7KE2 - chains B and A; structure by X-ray diffraction, 2.59 A resolution.

[Chain B (and A)]
Molecule: Ketol-acid reductoisomerase (NADP(+))
Organism: Staphylococcus aureus
Notes: EC 1.1.1.86; chain A of this document is another copy of the same molecule, construct and numbering; everything in this record applies to it too
Reference sequence: A0A145BYP4 (A0A145BYP4_STAAU); residue numbers follow UniProt; this construct covers 1-334
Chain sequence (340 residues; row label = number of the first residue in the row):
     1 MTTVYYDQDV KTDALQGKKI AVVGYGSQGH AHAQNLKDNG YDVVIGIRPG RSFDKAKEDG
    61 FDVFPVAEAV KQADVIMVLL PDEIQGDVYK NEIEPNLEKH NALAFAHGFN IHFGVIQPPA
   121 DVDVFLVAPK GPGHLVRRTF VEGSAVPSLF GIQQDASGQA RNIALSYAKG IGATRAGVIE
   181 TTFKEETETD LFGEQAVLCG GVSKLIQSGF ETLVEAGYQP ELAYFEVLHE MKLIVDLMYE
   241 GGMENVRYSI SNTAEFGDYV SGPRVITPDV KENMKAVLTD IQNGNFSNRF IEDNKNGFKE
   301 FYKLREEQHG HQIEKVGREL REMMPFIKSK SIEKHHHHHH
Unresolved in the structure: 1, 133-143, 326-340 (chain A: 1, 134-143, 325-340)
Differences from the reference sequence: expression tag (335-340)

[Chain B / chain A interface]
Contacting residue pairs - 217 pairs, chain B then chain A:
  Thr2(B) - Glu221(A)
  Tyr6(B) - Met323(A)
  Tyr6(B) - Met324(A)
  Asp82(B) - Thr253(A)  hydrogen bond
  Glu83(B) - Asn252(A)  hydrogen bond
  Lys130(B) - Glu226(A)  salt bridge
  Lys130(B) - Glu230(A)
  Leu149(B) - Leu222(A)  hydrophobic
  Glu180(B) - Gln219(A)
  Thr181(B) - Leu222(A)
  Glu185(B) - Tyr218(A)
  Glu185(B) - Gln219(A)  hydrogen bond (side chain-backbone)
  Glu185(B) - Leu222(A)
  Glu188(B) - Tyr218(A)  hydrogen bond
  Thr189(B) - Tyr218(A)
  Thr189(B) - Glu226(A)
  Asp190(B) - Glu226(A)
  Phe192(B) - Gly209(A)
  Phe192(B) - Thr212(A)
  Phe192(B) - Leu213(A)  hydrophobic
  Gly193(B) - Glu226(A)
  Glu194(B) - Ala254(A)
  Gln195(B) - Gly257(A)
  Gln195(B) - Ser261(A)  hydrogen bond
  Ala196(B) - Leu205(A)
  Ala196(B) - Val265(A)
  Val197(B) - Leu205(A)
  Val197(B) - Val227(A)
  Leu198(B) - Glu226(A)
  Leu198(B) - Glu230(A)
  Leu198(B) - Met231(A)  hydrophobic
  Leu198(B) - Ile234(A)
  Cys199(B) - Ile250(A)  hydrophobic
  Cys199(B) - Asp258(A)
  Gly200(B) - Asp258(A)
  Gly200(B) - Gly262(A)
  Gly201(B) - Ile266(A)
  Val202(B) - Leu205(A)  hydrophobic
  Val202(B) - Met231(A)  hydrophobic
  Ser203(B) - Arg247(A)  hydrogen bond
  Ser203(B) - Asp258(A)  hydrogen bond
  Lys204(B) - Gly262(A)
  Lys204(B) - Pro263(A)
  Lys204(B) - Ile266(A)
  Leu205(B) - Val197(A)  hydrophobic
  Leu205(B) - Val202(A)  hydrophobic
  Leu205(B) - Ile266(A)
  Leu205(B) - Met274(A)
  Ile206(B) - Val197(A)  hydrophobic
  Ile206(B) - Met238(A)  hydrophobic
  Gln207(B) - Met243(A)
  Ser208(B) - Ile266(A)
  Ser208(B) - Met274(A)
  Gly209(B) - Phe192(A)
  Gly209(B) - Met274(A)  hydrogen bond (backbone-side chain)
  Glu211(B) - Lys271(A)  salt bridge
  Thr212(B) - Phe192(A)
  Thr212(B) - Lys271(A)
  Thr212(B) - Met274(A)
  Thr212(B) - Lys275(A)
  Thr212(B) - Leu278(A)
  Leu213(B) - Phe192(A)  hydrophobic
  Glu215(B) - Lys271(A)  salt bridge
  Ala216(B) - Leu278(A)  hydrophobic
  Tyr218(B) - Lys184(A)
  Tyr218(B) - Glu185(A)
  Tyr218(B) - Glu188(A)  hydrogen bond
  Tyr218(B) - Thr189(A)
  Tyr218(B) - Gln282(A)  hydrogen bond
  Gln219(B) - Glu180(A)  hydrogen bond (side chain-backbone)
  Gln219(B) - Thr181(A)
  Gln219(B) - Glu185(A)  hydrogen bond (backbone-side chain)
  Glu221(B) - Thr2(A)  hydrogen bond
  Leu222(B) - Leu149(A)  hydrophobic
  Leu222(B) - Thr181(A)
  Leu222(B) - Glu185(A)
  Phe225(B) - Val146(A)  hydrophobic
  Phe225(B) - Pro147(A)
  Glu226(B) - Lys130(A)  salt bridge
  Glu226(B) - Thr189(A)
  Glu226(B) - Asp190(A)
  Glu226(B) - Gly193(A)
  Glu226(B) - Leu198(A)
  Val227(B) - Val197(A)
  Val227(B) - Leu198(A)
  Leu228(B) - Met238(A)  hydrophobic
  Leu228(B) - Met243(A)  hydrophobic
  His229(B) - Val146(A)
  His229(B) - Tyr239(A)
  Glu230(B) - Lys130(A)
  Glu230(B) - Gly131(A)
  Glu230(B) - Leu198(A)
  Met231(B) - Val197(A)  hydrophobic
  Met231(B) - Leu198(A)
  Met231(B) - Val202(A)  hydrophobic
  Lys232(B) - Lys232(A)
  Lys232(B) - Val235(A)
  Lys232(B) - Asp236(A)  salt bridge
  Lys232(B) - Tyr239(A)
  Val235(B) - Met231(A)  hydrophobic
  Val235(B) - Lys232(A)
  Val235(B) - Val235(A)  hydrophobic
  Asp236(B) - Lys232(A)  salt bridge
  Asp236(B) - Asp236(A)
  Met238(B) - Ile206(A)  hydrophobic
  Met238(B) - Leu228(A)  hydrophobic
  Tyr239(B) - His229(A)
  Tyr239(B) - Lys232(A)
  Glu240(B) - Arg321(A)
  Gly241(B) - Arg321(A)
  Gly242(B) - Tyr224(A)
  Gly242(B) - Arg321(A)
  Met243(B) - Ser203(A)
  Met243(B) - Gln207(A)
  Met243(B) - Leu228(A)  hydrophobic
  Met243(B) - Glu314(A)
  Glu244(B) - His309(A)
  Glu244(B) - Glu314(A)
  Glu244(B) - Arg321(A)  salt bridge
  Arg247(B) - Ser203(A)
  Arg247(B) - Gln308(A)  hydrogen bond
  Ile250(B) - Cys199(A)  hydrophobic
  Asn252(B) - Glu83(A)  hydrogen bond
  Asn252(B) - Phe290(A)
  Asn252(B) - Phe301(A)
  Asn252(B) - Arg305(A)  hydrogen bond
  Thr253(B) - Asp82(A)  hydrogen bond
  Thr253(B) - Phe286(A)
  Thr253(B) - Phe290(A)
  Ala254(B) - Glu194(A)
  Glu255(B) - Phe301(A)
  Glu255(B) - Arg305(A)  salt bridge
  Phe256(B) - Phe286(A)  hydrophobic
  Phe256(B) - Phe290(A)  hydrophobic
  Phe256(B) - Asp293(A)
  Phe256(B) - Phe301(A)  hydrophobic
  Gly257(B) - Gln195(A)
  Gly257(B) - Phe286(A)
  Asp258(B) - Cys199(A)
  Asp258(B) - Gly200(A)  hydrogen bond (side chain-backbone)
  Asp258(B) - Ser203(A)  hydrogen bond
  Tyr259(B) - Phe301(A)  hydrophobic
  Tyr259(B) - Leu304(A)  hydrophobic
  Tyr259(B) - Arg305(A)
  Tyr259(B) - Gln308(A)
  Val260(B) - Phe286(A)  hydrophobic
  Val260(B) - Arg289(A)
  Ser261(B) - Gln195(A)  hydrogen bond
  Gly262(B) - Gly200(A)
  Arg264(B) - Asn273(A)  hydrogen bond (backbone-side chain)
  Arg264(B) - Ala276(A)
  Arg264(B) - Val277(A)
  Arg264(B) - Asp280(A)  salt bridge
  Val265(B) - Ala196(A)  hydrophobic
  Val265(B) - Val270(A)
  Val265(B) - Asn273(A)  hydrogen bond (backbone-side chain)
  Val265(B) - Met274(A)  hydrophobic
  Ile266(B) - Gly201(A)
  Ile266(B) - Lys204(A)
  Ile266(B) - Ser208(A)
  Thr267(B) - Asn273(A)
  Val270(B) - Val265(A)
  Val270(B) - Val270(A)  hydrophobic
  Lys271(B) - Glu211(A)  salt bridge
  Lys271(B) - Thr212(A)
  Lys271(B) - Glu215(A)  salt bridge
  Asn273(B) - Arg264(A)  hydrogen bond (side chain-backbone)
  Asn273(B) - Val265(A)
  Asn273(B) - Thr267(A)
  Met274(B) - Leu205(A)
  Met274(B) - Ser208(A)
  Met274(B) - Gly209(A)
  Met274(B) - Thr212(A)
  Lys275(B) - Thr212(A)
  Lys275(B) - Ala216(A)
  Ala276(B) - Arg264(A)
  Val277(B) - Ser261(A)
  Val277(B) - Val265(A)  hydrophobic
  Leu278(B) - Thr212(A)
  Leu278(B) - Ala216(A)  hydrophobic
  Leu278(B) - Tyr218(A)
  Asp280(B) - Arg264(A)  salt bridge
  Gln282(B) - Tyr218(A)
  Phe286(B) - Thr253(A)
  Phe286(B) - Phe256(A)  hydrophobic
  Phe286(B) - Gly257(A)
  Phe290(B) - Asn252(A)
  Phe290(B) - Thr253(A)
  Phe290(B) - Phe256(A)  hydrophobic
  Asp293(B) - Phe256(A)
  Phe301(B) - Asn252(A)
  Phe301(B) - Glu255(A)
  Phe301(B) - Phe256(A)  hydrophobic
  Phe301(B) - Tyr259(A)  hydrophobic
  Leu304(B) - Tyr259(A)  hydrophobic
  Leu304(B) - Val260(A)  hydrophobic
  Arg305(B) - Asn252(A)
  Arg305(B) - Glu255(A)  salt bridge
  Arg305(B) - Tyr259(A)
  Gln308(B) - Arg247(A)  hydrogen bond
  Gln308(B) - Tyr259(A)
  His309(B) - Glu244(A)
  Ile313(B) - Met243(A)  hydrophobic
  Glu314(B) - Glu244(A)
  Arg318(B) - Glu244(A)  salt bridge
  Arg321(B) - Glu240(A)
  Arg321(B) - Gly241(A)  hydrogen bond (side chain-backbone)
  Arg321(B) - Gly242(A)
  Arg321(B) - Glu244(A)  salt bridge
  Met323(B) - Val4(A)  hydrophobic
  Met323(B) - Tyr6(A)
  Met323(B) - Pro147(A)  hydrophobic
  Met323(B) - Ala176(A)
  Met324(B) - Ala145(A)
  Met324(B) - Val146(A)  hydrophobic
  Met324(B) - Pro147(A)
  Pro325(B) - Ala145(A)
Other interface residues (no listed pair), chain B (112 interface residues in all): Phe109, Val146, Pro147, Ile179, Lys184, Leu191, Gly217, Tyr224, Leu233, Ile234, Pro263, Arg289, Phe298, Leu320
Other interface residues (no listed pair), chain A (115 interface residues in all): Phe109, Arg175, Ile179, Glu186, Leu191, Phe225, Phe298, Glu300, Ile313, Arg318

[In short]
The interface between chain B and chain A involves 112 residues on one side and 115 on the other; the contacts
include 25 hydrogen bonds and 15 salt bridges. Polar contacts include Lys130(B)-Glu226(A), Glu211(B)-Lys271(A)
and Glu215(B)-Lys271(A).
Both chains are Ketol-acid reductoisomerase (NADP(+)) (Staphylococcus aureus). Entry 7KE2 (Crystal structure
of Staphylococcus aureus ketol-acid reductoisomerase in complex with Mg2+ and NSC116565) was determined by
X-ray diffraction (same publication as 7KH7).
